PDB entry 8OMR | electron microscopy, 3.30 A resolution | chains A and B of the 3 polymer chains in the assembly

[Chain A]
Name: Queuine tRNA-ribosyltransferase catalytic subunit 1
Organism: Homo sapiens
Notes: EC 2.4.2.29
UniProt: Q9BXR0 (TGT_HUMAN); residue numbers follow UniProt; this construct covers 1-403
Amino-acid sequence (405 residues; each row starts with the number of its first residue; numbers below 1 keep their minus sign (Gly-1 is residue -1)):
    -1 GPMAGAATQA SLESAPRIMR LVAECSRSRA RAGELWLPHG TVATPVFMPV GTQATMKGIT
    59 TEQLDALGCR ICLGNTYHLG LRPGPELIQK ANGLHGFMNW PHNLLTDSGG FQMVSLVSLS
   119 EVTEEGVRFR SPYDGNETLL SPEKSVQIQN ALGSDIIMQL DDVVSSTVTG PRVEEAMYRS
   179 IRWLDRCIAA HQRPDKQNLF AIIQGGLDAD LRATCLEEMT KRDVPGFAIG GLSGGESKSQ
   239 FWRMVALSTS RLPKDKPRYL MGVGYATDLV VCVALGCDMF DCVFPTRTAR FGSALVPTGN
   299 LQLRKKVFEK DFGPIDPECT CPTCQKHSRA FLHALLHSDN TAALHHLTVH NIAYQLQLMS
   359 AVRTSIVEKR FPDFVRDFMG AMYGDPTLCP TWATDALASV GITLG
Unresolved in the structure: -1 to 13
Sequence notes: expression tag (-1 to 0)
Metal / ion sites: Zn2+: Cys317, Cys319, Cys322, His348
Residues lining bound ligands: 9-deazaguanine (9DG): Asp105, Ser106, Gly108, Phe109, Asp159, Val161, Ile200, Gln202, Gly228, Gly229, Ser231, Met259

[Chain B]
Name: Queuine tRNA-ribosyltransferase accessory subunit 2
Organism: Homo sapiens
UniProt: Q9H974 (QTRT2_HUMAN); residue numbers follow UniProt; this construct covers 1-415
Amino-acid sequence (415 residues; each row starts with the number of its first residue):
     1 MKLSLTKVVN GCRLGKIKNL GKTGDHTMDI PGCLLYTKTG SAPHLTHHTL HNIHGVPAMA
    61 QLTLSSLAEH HEVLTEYKEG VGKFIGMPES LLYCSLHDPV SPCPAGYVTN KSVSVWSVAG
   121 RVEMTVSKFM AIQKALQPDW FQCLSDGEVS CKEATSIKRV RKSVDRSLLF LDNCLRLQEE
   181 SEVLQKSVII GVIEGGDVME ERLRSARETA KRPVGGFLLD GFQGNPTTLE ARLRLLSSVT
   241 AELPEDKPRL ISGVSRPDEV LECIERGVDL FESFFPYQVT ERGCALTFSF DYQPNPEETL
   301 LQQNGTQEEI KCMDQIKKIE TTGCNQEITS FEINLKEKKY QEDFNPLVRG CSCYCCKNHT
   361 RAYIHHLLVT NELLAGVLLM MHNFEHYFGF FHYIREALKS DKLAQLKELI HRQAS
Unresolved in the structure: 295-326, 415
Metal / ion sites: Zn2+: Cys351, Cys353, Cys356, His382
Curated features (UniProtKB/Swiss-Prot):
  - binding site (Zn(2+)): Cys351, Cys353, Cys356, His382
  - mutagenesis: Trp116 (W116A: Does not significantly affect ability to promote formation of hypermodified nucleoside queuosine tRNA), Val118 (V118D: Does not significantly affect ability to promote formation of hypermodified nucleoside queuosine tRNA), Arg121 (R121E: Decreased affinity for tRNAs, leading to decreased formation of hypermodified nucleoside queuosine tRNA), Lys152 (K152E: Does not significantly affect ability to promote formation of hypermodified nucleoside queuosine tRNA), Lys158 to Arg161 (Decreased affinity for tRNAs), Lys158 (K158E/S: Does not significantly affect ability to promote formation of hypermodified nucleoside queuosine tRNA), Arg161 (R161E: Does not significantly affect ability to promote formation of hypermodified nucleoside queuosine tRNA)

[How chain A and chain B interact]
Contacting residue pairs (38):
  Gln51(A) - His366(B)
  Gln51(A) - Glu372(B)
  Ala52(A) - Tyr363(B)  hydrogen bond (backbone-side chain)
  Thr53(A) - Tyr363(B)
  Thr53(A) - Glu372(B)
  Thr53(A) - Leu374(B)
  Thr58(A) - Tyr354(B)  hydrogen bond
  Thr59(A) - Tyr354(B)
  Glu60(A) - His48(B)
  Glu60(A) - Tyr354(B)
  Gln61(A) - Thr49(B)
  Leu85(A) - Gln341(B)
  Lys88(A) - Glu342(B)  salt bridge
  Ala89(A) - Phe344(B)  hydrophobic
  Phe95(A) - Tyr363(B)
  Phe95(A) - His366(B)
  Lys308(A) - Glu72(B)
  Lys308(A) - Val73(B)
  Lys308(A) - Glu76(B)  salt bridge
  Phe310(A) - Tyr77(B)  hydrophobic
  Pro320(A) - His47(B)
  Lys324(A) - His47(B)
  His325(A) - His47(B)
  Ala332(A) - His70(B)
  Leu333(A) - Thr39(B)
  Ser336(A) - Thr39(B)
  Asp337(A) - Lys38(B)  salt bridge
  Asn338(A) - Lys38(B)
  Asn338(A) - Ser41(B)
  Asn338(A) - Ala42(B)  hydrogen bond (side chain-backbone)
  Asn338(A) - Pro43(B)
  Asn338(A) - His44(B)  hydrogen bond (side chain-backbone)
  Thr339(A) - His44(B)  hydrogen bond
  Ala340(A) - His44(B)
  Ala340(A) - Leu45(B)
  His343(A) - His44(B)
  His343(A) - Val377(B)
  His344(A) - Thr46(B)  hydrogen bond
Also at the interface, not in a pair above, chain A (37 interface residues in all): Lys55, Gly56, Ile57, Arg80, Pro81, Met96, Asn97, Arg288, Glu307, Ala328, Phe329, His335
Also at the interface, not in a pair above, chain B (32 interface residues in all): Asn52, Phe84, Ile85, Asn358, His359, Thr370, Leu373

[In short]
37 residues of chain A face 32 of chain B across their interface, with 6 hydrogen bonds and 3 salt bridges.
Among the polar pairs are Lys88(A)-Glu342(B), Lys308(A)-Glu76(B) and Asp337(A)-Lys38(B). Ligands of chain A:
9-deazaguanine.
Here chain A is Queuine tRNA-ribosyltransferase catalytic subunit 1 and chain B is Queuine
tRNA-ribosyltransferase accessory subunit 2, both from Homo sapiens. Entry 8OMR (Human tRNA guanine
transglycosylase (TGT) bound to tRNAAsp) was determined by electron microscopy.
